Entry 4JEQ (X-ray diffraction, 2.30 A resolution); this record covers chains A and B.

# Chain A (and B)
Protein: Triosephosphate isomerase, glycosomal
From: Trypanosoma cruzi
Notes: EC 5.3.1.1; chain B of this document is another copy of the same molecule, construct and numbering; everything in this record applies to it too
UniProt: P04789 (TPIS_TRYBB); residues 1-250 here = UniProt positions 1-250
Sequence (250 residues; each row starts with the number of its first residue):
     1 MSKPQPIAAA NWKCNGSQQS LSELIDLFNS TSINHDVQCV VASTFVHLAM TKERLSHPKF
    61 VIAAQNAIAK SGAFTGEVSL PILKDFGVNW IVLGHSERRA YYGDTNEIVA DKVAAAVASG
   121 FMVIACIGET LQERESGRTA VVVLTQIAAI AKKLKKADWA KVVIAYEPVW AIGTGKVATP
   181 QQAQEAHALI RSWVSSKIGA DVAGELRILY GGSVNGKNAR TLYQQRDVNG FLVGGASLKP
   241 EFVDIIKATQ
Differences from the reference sequence: engineered mutation D104 (Glu in P04789)
UniProt features mapped onto this chain:
  - active site: H95 (Electrophile), E167 (Proton acceptor)
  - binding site (substrate): N11, K13

# Interface between chain A and chain B
Pairs across the interface (71):
  N11(A) - T75(B)  hydrogen bond
  K13(A) - G72(B)
  K13(A) - A73(B)
  K13(A) - T75(B)
  C14(A) - S71(B)  hydrogen bond (backbone-side chain)
  C14(A) - G72(B)  hydrogen bond (backbone-backbone)
  C14(A) - F74(B)
  C14(A) - E77(B)  hydrogen bond (side chain-backbone)
  C14(A) - V78(B)
  C14(A) - S79(B)  hydrogen bond (side chain-backbone)
  C14(A) - I82(B)
  N15(A) - G72(B)  hydrogen bond (side chain-backbone)
  N15(A) - I82(B)
  G16(A) - I82(B)
  S17(A) - D85(B)
  Q18(A) - D85(B)  hydrogen bond (backbone-side chain)
  Q18(A) - F86(B)
  T44(A) - E77(B)
  T44(A) - I82(B)
  F45(A) - F45(B)  hydrophobic
  F45(A) - V46(B)
  F45(A) - G76(B)
  V46(A) - F45(B)
  V46(A) - V78(B)  hydrophobic
  V46(A) - F86(B)  hydrophobic
  H47(A) - I82(B)
  A49(A) - A49(B)  hydrophobic
  Q65(A) - T75(B)
  Q65(A) - G76(B)  hydrogen bond (side chain-backbone)
  S71(A) - C14(B)
  G72(A) - K13(B)
  G72(A) - C14(B)  hydrogen bond (backbone-backbone)
  G72(A) - N15(B)  hydrogen bond (backbone-side chain)
  A73(A) - K13(B)
  A73(A) - E97(B)
  F74(A) - C14(B)
  F74(A) - E97(B)
  F74(A) - Y102(B)
  T75(A) - N11(B)  hydrogen bond
  T75(A) - K13(B)
  T75(A) - Q65(B)
  T75(A) - H95(B)  hydrogen bond
  T75(A) - E97(B)  hydrogen bond
  T75(A) - R98(B)  hydrogen bond (backbone-side chain)
  G76(A) - F45(B)
  G76(A) - Q65(B)  hydrogen bond (backbone-side chain)
  G76(A) - N66(B)
  G76(A) - R98(B)
  E77(A) - C14(B)  hydrogen bond (backbone-side chain)
  E77(A) - R98(B)  salt bridge
  E77(A) - Y102(B)
  V78(A) - C14(B)
  V78(A) - V46(B)  hydrophobic
  S79(A) - C14(B)  hydrogen bond (backbone-side chain)
  I82(A) - C14(B)
  I82(A) - N15(B)
  I82(A) - G16(B)
  I82(A) - H47(B)
  D85(A) - S17(B)
  D85(A) - Q18(B)  hydrogen bond (backbone-side chain)
  F86(A) - Q18(B)
  F86(A) - V46(B)  hydrophobic
  H95(A) - T75(B)  hydrogen bond
  E97(A) - A73(B)
  E97(A) - F74(B)  hydrogen bond (side chain-backbone)
  E97(A) - T75(B)  hydrogen bond
  R98(A) - T75(B)  hydrogen bond (side chain-backbone)
  R98(A) - G76(B)
  R98(A) - E77(B)  salt bridge
  Y102(A) - F74(B)
  Y102(A) - E77(B)
Other interface residues (no listed pair), chain A (36 interface residues in all): L48, K52, N66, I68, K70, L83, Y101
Other interface residues (no listed pair), chain B (36 interface residues in all): T44, L48, K52, I68, K70, L83, Y101

# Summary
Chain A and chain B each contribute 36 residues to their interface; the contacts include 22 hydrogen bonds and
2 salt bridges. Polar pairs include E77(A)-R98(B), N11(A)-T75(B) and C14(A)-S71(B). UniProt lists active-site
residues H95(A) and E167(A) and substrate-binding residues N11(A) and K13(A) on chain A.
Chain A and chain B are both Triosephosphate isomerase, glycosomal (Trypanosoma cruzi); the structure,
Different Contribution of Conserved Amino Acids to the Global Properties of Homologous Enzymes, was determined
by X-ray diffraction, deposited together with 4HHP.
